7NPF - chains B and I of the 10 polymer chains in the assembly; structure by electron microscopy, 4.50 A resolution (low resolution: residue-level contacts below are approximate; hydrogen-bond / salt-bridge calls are withheld).

[Chain B]
Protein: AAA family ATPase
From: Vibrio cholerae
Reference sequence: A0A085S0Z4 (A0A085S0Z4_VIBCL); residues 3-407 here correspond to UniProt positions 1-405 (UniProt number = residue number - 2)
Chain sequence (407 residues; each row starts with the number of its first residue):
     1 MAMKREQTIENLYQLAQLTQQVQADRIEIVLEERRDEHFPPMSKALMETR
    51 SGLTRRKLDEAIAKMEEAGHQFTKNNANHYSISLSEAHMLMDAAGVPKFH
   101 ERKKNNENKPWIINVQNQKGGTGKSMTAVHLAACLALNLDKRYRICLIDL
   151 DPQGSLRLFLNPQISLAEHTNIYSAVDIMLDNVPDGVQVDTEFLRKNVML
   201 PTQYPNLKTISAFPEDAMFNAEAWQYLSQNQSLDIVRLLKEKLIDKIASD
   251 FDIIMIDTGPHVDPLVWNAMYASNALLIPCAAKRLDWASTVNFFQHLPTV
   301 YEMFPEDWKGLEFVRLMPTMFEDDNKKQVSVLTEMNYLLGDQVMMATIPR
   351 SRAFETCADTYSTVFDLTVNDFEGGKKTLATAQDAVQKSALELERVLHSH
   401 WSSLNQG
Not modelled in the structure: 1-3, 373-374
Differences from the reference sequence: initiating methionine (1); expression tag (2)
Ion coordination: Mg2+: Val-115, Thr-258
Small-molecule neighbours:
  - ATP-gamma-S (AGS; phosphothiophosphoric acid-adenylate ester), molecule 1: Lys-119, Gly-120, Lys-283, Leu-285, Asp-286
  - ATP-gamma-S (AGS), molecule 2: Lys-119, Gly-120, Gly-121, Thr-122, Gly-123, Lys-124, Ser-125, Met-126, Asp-151, Asp-257, Pro-260, Met-320, Phe-354, Glu-355, Ala-358
Reported in the primary citation:
  - binding site for the 49-nt DNA strand (chain I): Lys-44, His-79

[Chain I]
Molecule: 49-nt DNA strand
From: Neoarius leptaspis
Sequence (49 nucleotides; each row starts with the number of its first residue):
     2 AAAAAAAAAAAAAAAAAAAAAAAAAAAAAAAAAAAAAAAAAAAAAAAAA

[Chain B / chain I interface]
Pairs across the interface (4):
  Arg-55(B) / DA22(I)
  Asn-78(B) / DA23(I)
  Asn-78(B) / DA24(I)
  His-79(B) / DA22(I)
Interface residues without a listed pair, chain B (5 interface residues in all): Lys-44, Tyr-80
Interface residues without a listed pair, chain I (4 interface residues in all): DA21

[In short]
The interface between chain B and chain I involves 5 residues on one side and 4 on the other. Bound to chain
B: ATP-gamma-S. The Mg2+ site is built by Val-115(B) and Thr-258(B). From the paper: a binding site for the
49-nt DNA strand (chain I) at Lys-44(B) and His-79(B).
Chain B is AAA family ATPase (Vibrio cholerae) and chain I is a 49-nt DNA strand (Neoarius leptaspis); the
structure, Vibrio cholerae ParA2-ATPyS-DNA filament, was determined by electron microscopy, deposited together
with 7NPD.
